5S4Q - chains B and F of the 6 polymer chains in the assembly; structure by X-ray diffraction, 2.59 A resolution.

[Chain B]
Name: Tubulin beta-2B chain
Source organism: Bos taurus
UniProtKB: Q6B856 (TBB2B_BOVIN); the author numbering skips numbers that UniProt does not, so the offset changes along the chain: 1-42 = UniProt 1-42; 45-360 = UniProt 43-358; 369-455 = UniProt 359-445
Amino-acid sequence (445 residues; each row starts with the number of its first residue; note: 10 numbers in that range are skipped by the numbering (no residue carries them; nothing is unmodelled there)):
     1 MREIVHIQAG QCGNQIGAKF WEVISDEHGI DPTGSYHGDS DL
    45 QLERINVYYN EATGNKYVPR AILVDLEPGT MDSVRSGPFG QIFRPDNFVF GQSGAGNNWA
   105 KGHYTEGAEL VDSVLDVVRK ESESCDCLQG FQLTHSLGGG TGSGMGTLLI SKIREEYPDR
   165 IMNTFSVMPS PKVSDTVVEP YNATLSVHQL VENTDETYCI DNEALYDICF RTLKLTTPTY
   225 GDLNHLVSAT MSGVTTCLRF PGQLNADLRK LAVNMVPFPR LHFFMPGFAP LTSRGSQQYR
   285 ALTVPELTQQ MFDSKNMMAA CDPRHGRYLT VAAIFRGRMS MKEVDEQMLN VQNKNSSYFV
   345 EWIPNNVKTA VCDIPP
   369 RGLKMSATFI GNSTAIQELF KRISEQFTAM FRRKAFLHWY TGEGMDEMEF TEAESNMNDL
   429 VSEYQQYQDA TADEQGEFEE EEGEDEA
Not modelled in the structure: 279-280, 438-455
Bound ions: Mg2+: Gln11 (together with GDP); Ca2+: Glu113 (shared with 1 residue of chain C)
Small-molecule neighbours:
  - GDP (guanosine-5'-diphosphate): Gly10, Gln11, Cys12, Gln15, Ile16, Asp69, Ala99, Asn101, Ser140, Gly142, Gly143, Gly144, Thr145, Gly146, Ser147, Val171, Pro173, Val177, Asp179, Glu183, Asn206, Leu209, Tyr224, Leu227, Asn228
  - WVD (4-(4-methyl-1,3-thiazole-5-carbonyl)piperazin-2-one): Glu200, Val238, Cys241, Leu242, Leu255, Asn258, Met259, Ala316, Ile318, Ala354, Ile378
Swiss-Prot annotation at these positions:
  - motif: Met1 to Ile4 (MREI motif)
  - binding site (GTP): Gln11, Glu71, Ser140, Gly144, Thr145, Gly146, Asn206, Asn228
  - binding site (Mg(2+)): Glu71
  - modified residue: Ser40 (Phosphoserine), Thr57 (Phosphothreonine), Lys60 (N6-acetyllysine), Ser174 (Phosphoserine), Thr287 (Phosphothreonine), Thr292 (Phosphothreonine), Arg320 (Omega-N-methylarginine), Glu448 (5-glutamyl polyglutamate)
  - cross-link (Glycyl lysine isopeptide (Lys-Gly)): Lys60 (interchain with G-Cter in ubiquitin), Lys326 (interchain with G-Cter in ubiquitin)

[Chain F]
Name: Tubulin-Tyrosine Ligase
Source organism: Gallus gallus
UniProtKB: E1BQ43 (E1BQ43_CHICK); numbering as in UniProt (aligned over 1-378)
Amino-acid sequence (384 residues; numbered 1 to 384; the number before each row is that of its first residue):
     1 MYTFVVRDEN SSVYAEVSRL LLATGQWKRL RKDNPRFNLM LGERNRLPFG RLGHEPGLVQ
    61 LVNYYRGADK LCRKASLVKL IKTSPELSES CTWFPESYVI YPTNLKTPVA PAQNGIRHLI
   121 NNTRTDEREV FLAAYNRRRE GREGNVWIAK SSAGAKGEGI LISSEASELL DFIDEQGQVH
   181 VIQKYLEKPL LLEPGHRKFD IRSWVLVDHL YNIYLYREGV LRTSSEPYNS ANFQDKTCHL
   241 TNHCIQKEYS KNYGRYEEGN EMFFEEFNQY LMDALNTTLE NSILLQIKHI IRSCLMCIEP
   301 AISTKHLHYQ SFQLFGFDFM VDEELKVWLI EVNGAPACAQ KLYAELCQGI VDVAISSVFP
   361 LADTGQKTSQ PTSIFIKLHH HHHH
Not modelled in the structure: 106-124, 156-158, 363-370, 383-384
Sequence notes: expression tag (379-384)
Bound ions: Mg2+: Glu331 (together with AMP-PCP)
Small-molecule neighbours: AMP-PCP (ACP; phosphomethylphosphonic acid adenylate ester): Lys74, Pro95, Ile148, Lys150, Ala155, Gln183, Lys184, Tyr185, Leu186, Lys198, Asp200, Arg202, Arg222, His239, Leu240, Thr241, Asn242, Asp318, Met320, Ile330, Glu331, Asn333

[How chain B and chain F interact]
Contacting residue pairs (12):
  Arg311(B) with Arg31(F)
  Leu333(B) with Pro56(F); Gly57(F)
  Gln336(B) with Arg36(F), hydrogen bond
  Asn337(B) with Arg36(F), hydrogen bond; Leu58(F)
  Lys338(B) with Met1(F)
  Ser340(B) with Leu30(F); Asn34(F), hydrogen bond; Arg36(F)
  Ser341(B) with Arg31(F)
  Glu345(B) with Arg31(F), salt bridge
Also at the interface, not in a pair above, chain B (9 interface residues in all): Asn349
Also at the interface, not in a pair above, chain F (9 interface residues in all): Thr3

[Overview]
Chain B and chain F each contribute 9 residues to their interface; the contacts include 3 hydrogen bonds and 1
salt bridge. Polar pairs include Glu345(B)-Arg31(F), Gln336(B)-Arg36(F) and Asn337(B)-Arg36(F). Chain B binds
GDP and compound WVD. Ligands of chain F: AMP-PCP.
Chain B is Tubulin beta-2B chain (Bos taurus) and chain F is Tubulin-Tyrosine Ligase (Gallus gallus); the
structure, Tubulin-Z422344882-complex, was determined by X-ray diffraction (same publication as 5S4L, 5S4M,
5S4N, 5S4O, 5S4P, 5S4R and 52 further entries).
